1L2O - chains A and B of the 3 polymer chains in the assembly; structure by X-ray diffraction, 2.80 A resolution.

== Chain A ==
Name: Myosin heavy chain
Organism: Argopecten irradians
Notes: fragment: subfragment 1(s1)
UniProt: P24733 (MYS_AEQIR); residue numbers follow UniProt; this construct covers 1-835
Amino-acid sequence (835 residues; each row starts with the number of its first residue):
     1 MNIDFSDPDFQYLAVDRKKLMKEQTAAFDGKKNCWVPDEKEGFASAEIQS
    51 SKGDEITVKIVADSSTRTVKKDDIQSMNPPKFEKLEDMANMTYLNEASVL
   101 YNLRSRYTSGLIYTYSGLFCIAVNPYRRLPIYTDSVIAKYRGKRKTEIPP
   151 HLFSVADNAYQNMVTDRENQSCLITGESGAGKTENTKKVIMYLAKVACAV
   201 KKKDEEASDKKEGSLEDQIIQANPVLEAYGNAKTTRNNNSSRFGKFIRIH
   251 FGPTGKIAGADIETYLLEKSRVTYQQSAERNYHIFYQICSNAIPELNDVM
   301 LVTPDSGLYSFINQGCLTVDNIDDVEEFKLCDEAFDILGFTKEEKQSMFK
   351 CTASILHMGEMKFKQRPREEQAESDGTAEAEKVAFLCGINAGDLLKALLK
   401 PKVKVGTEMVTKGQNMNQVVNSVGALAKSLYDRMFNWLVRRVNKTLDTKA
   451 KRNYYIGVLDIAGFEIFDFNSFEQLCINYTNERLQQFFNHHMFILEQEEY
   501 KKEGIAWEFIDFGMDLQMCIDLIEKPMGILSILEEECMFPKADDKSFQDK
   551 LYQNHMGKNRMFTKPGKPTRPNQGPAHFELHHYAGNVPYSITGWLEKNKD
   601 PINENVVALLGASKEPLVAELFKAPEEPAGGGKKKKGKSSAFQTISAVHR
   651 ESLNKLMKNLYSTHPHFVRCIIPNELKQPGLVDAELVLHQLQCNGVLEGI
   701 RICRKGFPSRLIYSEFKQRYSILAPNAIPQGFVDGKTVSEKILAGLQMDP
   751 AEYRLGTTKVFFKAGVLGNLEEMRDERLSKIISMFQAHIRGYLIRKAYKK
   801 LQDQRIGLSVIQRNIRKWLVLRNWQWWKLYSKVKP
Unresolved in the structure: 1-4, 23-26, 201-210, 364-370, 404-406, 568-569, 625-641, 698-703, 729-733
Glycans and other covalent adducts: para-phenyl dimalemide (PDM) linked to C693, K705
Ion coordination: Mg2+: T183, S241 (together with ADP)
Small-molecule neighbours:
  - ADP (adenosine-5'-diphosphate): N124, P125, Y126, R127, R128, Y132, E177, S178, G179, A180, G181, K182, T183, E184, N185, N237, N239, S241, D460
  - para-phenyl dimalemide (PDM; 4-[4-(2,5-dioxo-pyrrolidin-1-yl)-phenylamino]-4-hydroxy-butyric acid): F464, Q485, N489, Y583, A584, H689, Q692
Swiss-Prot annotation at these positions:
  - region: L653 to E675 (Actin-binding)
  - binding site (ATP): G176 to T183
What the authors report for this chain:
  - Mg2+ coordination: T183, S241
  - binding site for ADP: N237
  - binding site for para-phenyl dimalemide: K705
  - conformationally variable residues (order/disorder transition): C703

== Chain B ==
Name: Myosin regulatory light chain
Organism: Argopecten irradians
UniProt: P13543 (MLR_AEQIR); residues 1-156 here = UniProt positions 1-156
Amino-acid sequence (156 residues; each row starts with the number of its first residue):
     1 ADKAASGVLTKLPQKQIQEMKEAFSMIDVDRDGFVSKEDIKAISEQLGRA
    51 PDDKELTAMLKEAPGPLNFTMFLSIFSDKLSGTDSEETIRNAFAMFDEQE
   101 TKKLNIEYIKDLLENMGDNFNKDEMRMTFKEAPVEGGKFDYVKFTAMIKG
   151 SGEEEA
Unresolved in the structure: 1-12, 155-156
Ion coordination: Mg2+: D28, D30, R31, D32, F34, D39

== Interface between chain A and chain B ==
Residue-residue contacts - 62 pairs, chain A then chain B:
  K800(A) - M95(B)
  K800(A) - E98(B)  salt bridge
  D803(A) - M95(B)
  Q804(A) - M95(B)  hydrogen bond (side chain-backbone)
  Q804(A) - F96(B)
  G807(A) - A92(B)
  G807(A) - M95(B)
  L808(A) - F96(B)
  L808(A) - L112(B)
  L808(A) - M116(B)  hydrophobic
  L808(A) - G117(B)
  V810(A) - D84(B)
  V810(A) - T88(B)
  V810(A) - I89(B)  hydrophobic
  V810(A) - A92(B)  hydrophobic
  I811(A) - A92(B)
  I811(A) - F93(B)
  I811(A) - L113(B)
  Q812(A) - L113(B)  hydrogen bond (side chain-backbone)
  Q812(A) - G117(B)
  Q812(A) - D118(B)  hydrogen bond (side chain-backbone)
  Q812(A) - F120(B)
  R813(A) - D84(B)  salt bridge
  N814(A) - T83(B)
  N814(A) - D84(B)
  N814(A) - I89(B)
  I815(A) - F120(B)  hydrophobic
  I815(A) - F144(B)  hydrophobic
  I815(A) - I148(B)  hydrophobic
  R816(A) - D118(B)  hydrogen bond (side chain-backbone)
  R816(A) - N119(B)  hydrogen bond (side chain-backbone)
  R816(A) - F120(B)
  R816(A) - E124(B)  salt bridge
  K817(A) - G82(B)
  K817(A) - T83(B)
  W818(A) - M147(B)
  W818(A) - I148(B)  hydrogen bond (side chain-backbone)
  L819(A) - E124(B)
  L821(A) - K79(B)
  L821(A) - L80(B)  hydrophobic
  W824(A) - E62(B)  hydrogen bond
  W824(A) - I75(B)
  W824(A) - F76(B)  hydrophobic
  Q825(A) - P51(B)
  Q825(A) - E55(B)  hydrogen bond
  Q825(A) - M59(B)
  W826(A) - M59(B)  hydrogen bond (side chain-backbone)
  W826(A) - E62(B)
  W826(A) - L67(B)  hydrophobic
  W826(A) - F72(B)  hydrophobic
  W826(A) - I75(B)  hydrophobic
  W826(A) - F76(B)  hydrophobic
  L829(A) - I40(B)  hydrophobic
  L829(A) - S44(B)
  Y830(A) - E19(B)
  Y830(A) - M20(B)
  Y830(A) - A23(B)  hydrophobic
  Y830(A) - E154(B)
  K832(A) - L47(B)
  V833(A) - I27(B)  hydrophobic
  V833(A) - I43(B)  hydrophobic
  K834(A) - E154(B)
Interface residues without a listed pair, chain A (28 interface residues in all): I806, R822, W827, P835
Interface residues without a listed pair, chain B (46 interface residues in all): M26, V35, S81, N121, M127, T128

== In short ==
Chain A and chain B form an interface of 28 and 46 residues respectively, with 9 hydrogen bonds and 3 salt
bridges. Polar contacts include K800(A)-E98(B), R813(A)-D84(B) and R816(A)-E124(B). Ligands of chain A: ADP.
The paper reports a binding site for ADP at N237(A); a binding site for para-phenyl dimalemide at K705(A).
Here chain A is Myosin heavy chain and chain B is Myosin regulatory light chain, both from Argopecten
irradians. Entry 1L2O (SCALLOP MYOSIN S1-ADP-p-PDM IN THE ACTIN-DETACHED CONFORMATION) was determined by X-ray
diffraction together with 1KQM, 1KWO, 1KK7 and 1KK8 from the same study.
